7PY1 - chains B and D of the 9 polymer chains in the assembly; structure by electron microscopy, 3.80 A resolution.

== Chain B ==
Name: DNA-directed RNA polymerase subunit alpha
Source organism: Escherichia coli
Notes: EC 2.7.7.6
UniProtKB: P0A7Z4 (RPOA_ECOLI); residues 1-329 here = UniProt positions 1-329
Chain sequence (329 residues; each row starts with the number of its first residue):
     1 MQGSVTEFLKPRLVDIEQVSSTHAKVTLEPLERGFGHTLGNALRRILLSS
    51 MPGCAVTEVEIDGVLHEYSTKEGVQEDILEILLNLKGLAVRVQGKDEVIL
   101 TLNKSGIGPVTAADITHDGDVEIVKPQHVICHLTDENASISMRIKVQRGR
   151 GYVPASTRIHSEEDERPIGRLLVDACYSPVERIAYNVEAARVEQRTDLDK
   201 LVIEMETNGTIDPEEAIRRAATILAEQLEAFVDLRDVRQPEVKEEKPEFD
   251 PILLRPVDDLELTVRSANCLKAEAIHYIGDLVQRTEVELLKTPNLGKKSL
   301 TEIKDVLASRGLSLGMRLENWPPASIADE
Not modelled in the structure: 1-3, 159-169, 233-329
UniProt features mapped onto this chain:
  - region: Glu162 to Glu165 (Required for interaction with Crp at class II promoters)
  - modified residue: Arg265 (ADP-ribosylarginine), Lys297 (N6-acetyllysine), Lys298 (N6-acetyllysine)
  - mutagenesis: Arg45 (R45C: In rpoA112; temperature-sensitive, blocks RNA polymerase assembly), Glu162 to Glu165 (5-fold decrease in CRP-class II promoter-dependent transcription), Glu165 (E165K: 5-fold decrease in CRP-class II promoter-dependent transcription), Arg191 (R191C: In rpoA101; temperature-sensitive)

== Chain D ==
Name: DNA-directed RNA polymerase subunit beta'
Source organism: Escherichia coli
Notes: EC 2.7.7.6
UniProtKB: P0A8T8 (RPOC_ECO57); residues 1-1407 here = UniProt positions 1-1407
Chain sequence (1407 residues; row label = number of the first residue in the row):
     1 MKDLLKFLKAQTKTEEFDAIKIALASPDMIRSWSFGEVKKPETINYRTFK
    51 PERDGLFCARIFGPVKDYECLCGKYKRLKHRGVICEKCGVEVTQTKVRRE
   101 RMGHIELASPTAHIWFLKSLPSRIGLLLDMPLRDIERVLYFESYVVIEGG
   151 MTNLERQQILTEEQYLDALEEFGDEFDAKMGAEAIQALLKSMDLEQECEQ
   201 LREELNETNSETKRKKLTKRIKLLEAFVQSGNKPEWMILTVLPVLPPDLR
   251 PLVPLDGGRFATSDLNDLYRRVINRNNRLKRLLDLAAPDIIVRNEKRMLQ
   301 EAVDALLDNGRRGRAITGSNKRPLKSLADMIKGKQGRFRQNLLGKRVDYS
   351 GRSVITVGPYLRLHQCGLPKKMALELFKPFIYGKLELRGLATTIKAAKKM
   401 VEREEAVVWDILDEVIREHPVLLNRAPTLHRLGIQAFEPVLIEGKAIQLH
   451 PLVCAAYNADFDGDQMAVHVPLTLEAQLEARALMMSTNNILSPANGEPII
   501 VPSQDVVLGLYYMTRDCVNAKGEGMVLTGPKEAERLYRSGLASLHARVKV
   551 RITEYEKDANGELVAKTSLKDTTVGRAILWMIVPKGLPYSIVNQALGKKA
   601 ISKMLNTCYRILGLKPTVIFADQIMYTGFAYAARSGASVGIDDMVIPEKK
   651 HEIISEAEAEVAEIQEQFQSGLVTAGERYNKVIDIWAAANDRVSKAMMDN
   701 LQTETVINRDGQEEKQVSFNSIYMMADSGARGSAAQIRQLAGMRGLMAKP
   751 DGSIIETPITANFREGLNVLQYFISTHGARKGLADTALKTANSGYLTRRL
   801 VDVAQDLVVTEDDCGTHEGIMMTPVIEGGDVKEPLRDRVLGRVTAEDVLK
   851 PGTADILVPRNTLLHEQWCDLLEENSVDAVKVRSVVSCDTDFGVCAHCYG
   901 RDLARGHIINKGEAIGVIAAQSIGEPGTQLTMRTFHIGGAASRAAAESSI
   951 QVKNKGSIKLSNVKSVVNSSGKLVITSRNTELKLIDEFGRTKESYKVPYG
  1001 AVLAKGDGEQVAGGETVANWDPHTMPVITEVSGFVRFTDMIDGQTITRQT
  1051 DELTGLSSLVVLDSAERTAGGKDLRPALKIVDAQGNDVLIPGTDMPAQYF
  1101 LPGKAIVQLEDGVQISSGDTLARIPQESGGTKDITGGLPRVADLFEARRP
  1151 KEPAILAEISGIVSFGKETKGKRRLVITPVDGSDPYEEMIPKWRQLNVFE
  1201 GERVERGDVISDGPEAPHDILRLRGVHAVTRYIVNEVQDVYRLQGVKIND
  1251 KHIEVIVRQMLRKATIVNAGSSDFLEGEQVEYSRVKIANRELEANGKVGA
  1301 TYSRDLLGITKASLATESFISAASFQETTRVLTEAAVAGKRDELRGLKEN
  1351 VIVGRLIPAGTGYAYHQDRMRRRAAGEAPAAPQVTAEDASASLAELLNAG
  1401 LGGSDNE
Not modelled in the structure: 1-15, 934-947, 1127-1135, 1374-1407
Metal / ion sites: Zn2+ site 1: Cys70, Cys72; Mg2+: Asp460, Asp462, Asp464 (shared with 1 residue of chain R); Zn2+ site 2: Cys814, Cys888, Cys895, Cys898
UniProt features mapped onto this chain:
  - binding site (Zn(2+)): Cys70, Cys72, Cys85, Cys88, Cys814, Cys888, Cys895, Cys898
  - binding site (Mg(2+)): Asp460, Asp462, Asp464
  - modified residue: Lys972 (N6-acetyllysine)

== Chain B / chain D interface ==
Residue-residue contacts (26; chain B residue first):
  Leu48(B) - Arg535(D)
  Leu79(B) - Val526(D)  hydrophobic
  Leu79(B) - Lys549(D)
  Leu79(B) - Leu569(D)  hydrophobic
  Glu80(B) - Arg551(D)  salt bridge
  Glu80(B) - Leu569(D)
  Leu83(B) - Leu527(D)
  Leu83(B) - Thr528(D)
  Leu83(B) - Arg551(D)
  Lys86(B) - Val526(D)
  Lys86(B) - Thr528(D)
  Lys86(B) - Glu532(D)  salt bridge
  Tyr152(B) - Glu532(D)
  Tyr152(B) - Arg535(D)
  Tyr152(B) - Leu536(D)  hydrophobic
  Tyr152(B) - Leu541(D)  hydrophobic
  Pro154(B) - Leu541(D)  hydrophobic
  Asp174(B) - Met525(D)
  Asp174(B) - Val526(D)
  Cys176(B) - Arg535(D)  hydrogen bond
  Ser178(B) - Arg535(D)  hydrogen bond
  Val180(B) - Arg535(D)  hydrogen bond (backbone-side chain)
  Glu181(B) - Lys531(D)
  Glu181(B) - Arg535(D)
  Arg191(B) - Trp409(D)
  Gln194(B) - Ala406(D)
Interface residues without a listed pair, chain B (16 interface residues in all): Arg44, Tyr68
Interface residues without a listed pair, chain D (16 interface residues in all): Asp413, Arg538

== Overview ==
The chain B/chain D interface involves 16 residues from each chain; the contacts include 3 hydrogen bonds and
2 salt bridges. Polar contacts include Glu80(B)-Arg551(D), Lys86(B)-Glu532(D) and Cys176(B)-Arg535(D).
Chain B is DNA-directed RNA polymerase subunit alpha and chain D is DNA-directed RNA polymerase subunit beta',
both from Escherichia coli; the structure, CryoEM structure of E.coli RNA polymerase elongation complex bound
to NusG (the consensus NusG-EC), was determined by electron microscopy together with 7PY0, 7PY3, 7PY5, 7PY6,
7PY7, 7PY8 and 4 further entries from the same study.
